Entry 2P6A (X-ray diffraction, 3.40 A resolution); this record covers chains C and E of the 5 polymer chains in the assembly.

[Chain C]
Protein: Follistatin
Source organism: Homo sapiens
UniProtKB: P19883 (FST_HUMAN); residues 1-315 here correspond to UniProt positions 30-344 (UniProt number = residue number + 29)
Amino-acid sequence (315 residues; row label = number of the first residue in the row):
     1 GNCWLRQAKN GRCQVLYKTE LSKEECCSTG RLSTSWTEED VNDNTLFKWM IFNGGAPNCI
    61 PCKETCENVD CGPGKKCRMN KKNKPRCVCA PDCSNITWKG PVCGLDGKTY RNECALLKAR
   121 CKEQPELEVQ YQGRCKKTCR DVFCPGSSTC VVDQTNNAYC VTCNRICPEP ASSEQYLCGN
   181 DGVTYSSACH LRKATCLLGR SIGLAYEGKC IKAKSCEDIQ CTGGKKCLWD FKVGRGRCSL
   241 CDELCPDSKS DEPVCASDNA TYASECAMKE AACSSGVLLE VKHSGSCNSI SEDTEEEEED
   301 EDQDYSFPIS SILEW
Disordered / not traced: 74-75, 96-98, 171, 248-249, 291-315
Disulfides: Cys3-Cys26, Cys13-Cys59, Cys27-Cys62, Cys66-Cys77, Cys71-Cys87, Cys89-Cys121, Cys93-Cys114, Cys103-Cys135, Cys139-Cys150, Cys144-Cys160, Cys163-Cys196, Cys167-Cys189, Cys178-Cys210, Cys216-Cys227, Cys241-Cys273, Cys245-Cys266
Curated features (UniProtKB/Swiss-Prot):
  - glycosylation (N-linked (GlcNAc...) asparagine): Asn95, Asn259

[Chain E]
Protein: probable fragment of follistatin
Amino-acid sequence (10 residues; numbered 1 to 10; the number before each row is that of its first residue):
     1 AAAAAAAAAA

[How chain C and chain E interact]
Pairs across the interface - 8 pairs, chain C then chain E:
  Ser201(C) with Ala5(E)
  Arg237(C) with Ala6(E)
  Glu265(C) with Ala8(E); Ala9(E); Ala10(E)
  Leu278(C) with Ala6(E), hydrophobic
  Leu279(C) with Ala6(E)
  Glu280(C) with Ala4(E)
Also at the interface, not in a pair above, chain C (7 interface residues in all): Asp251

[Summary]
7 residues of chain C face 6 of chain E across their interface.
Chain C is Follistatin (Homo sapiens) and chain E is probable fragment of follistatin; the structure, The
structure of the Activin:Follistatin 315 complex, was determined by X-ray diffraction.
